PDB entry 4FBL | X-ray diffraction, 1.99 A resolution | chains A and C

[Chain A (and C)]
Protein: LipS lipolytic enzyme
Notes: chain C of this document is another copy of the same molecule, construct and numbering; everything in this record applies to it too
Chain sequence (281 residues; each row starts with the number of its first residue; numbers below 1 keep their minus sign (Gly-1 is residue -1)):
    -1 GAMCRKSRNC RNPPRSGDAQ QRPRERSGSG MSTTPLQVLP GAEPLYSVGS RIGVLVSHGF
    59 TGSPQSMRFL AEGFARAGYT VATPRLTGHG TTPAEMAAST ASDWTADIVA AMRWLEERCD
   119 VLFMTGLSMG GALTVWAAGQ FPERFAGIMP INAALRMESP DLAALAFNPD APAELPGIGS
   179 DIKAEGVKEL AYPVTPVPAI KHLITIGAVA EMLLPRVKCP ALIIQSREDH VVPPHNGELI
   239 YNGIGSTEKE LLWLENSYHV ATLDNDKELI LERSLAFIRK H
Not modelled in the structure: -1 to 34 (chain C: -1 to 33)
Ligand contacts: spermidine (SPD): Gly57, Phe58, Thr59, Gly60, Leu125, Ser126, Gly175, Ile176, Gly177, Glu187, Ala189, Tyr190, Val192, His257, Val258
From the paper describing this entry:
  - self-association interface (contacts with another copy of this molecule): Arg154, Thr203, Glu209
  - catalytic residues: Phe58, Ser126, Met127, Asp227, His257
  - binding site for spermidine: Ser126, His257

[Interface between chain A and chain C]
Contacting residue pairs - 51 pairs, chain A then chain C:
  Ala99(A) with Phe165(C), hydrophobic
  Ser100(A) with Phe165(C); Lys199(C)
  Thr103(A) with Phe165(C)
  Arg111(A) with Pro167(C)
  Trp134(A) with Phe165(C)
  Gln138(A) with Ala162(C), hydrogen bond (side chain-backbone); Asn166(C)
  Phe139(A) with Pro167(C)
  Arg154(A) with Glu209(C), salt bridge
  Ser157(A) with Met210(C), hydrogen bond (backbone-side chain)
  Pro158(A) with Met210(C); Leu211(C); Pro213(C), hydrophobic; Arg214(C)
  Ala161(A) with Val207(C); Met210(C), hydrophobic; Leu211(C), hydrophobic
  Ala162(A) with Gln138(C), hydrogen bond (backbone-side chain); Leu211(C); Arg214(C)
  Ala164(A) with Val207(C), hydrophobic
  Phe165(A) with Ala99(C), hydrophobic; Ser100(C); Thr103(C); Trp134(C); Gln138(C); Thr203(C); Val207(C), hydrophobic
  Asn166(A) with Gln138(C)
  Pro167(A) with Phe139(C)
  Lys199(A) with Ser100(C)
  Ile202(A) with Ala206(C), hydrophobic
  Thr203(A) with Phe165(C); Thr203(C), hydrogen bond
  Ala206(A) with Ile202(C), hydrophobic; Ala206(C), hydrophobic
  Val207(A) with Ala161(C); Ala164(C), hydrophobic; Ile202(C), hydrophobic
  Glu209(A) with Arg154(C), salt bridge
  Met210(A) with Ser157(C); Pro158(C); Ala161(C), hydrophobic; Ile202(C), hydrophobic
  Leu211(A) with Pro158(C); Ala161(C), hydrophobic; Ala162(C)
  Pro213(A) with Pro158(C), hydrophobic
  Arg214(A) with Pro158(C); Ala162(C)
Other interface residues (no listed pair), chain A (30 interface residues in all): Val107, Met155, Glu156, Ile204
Other interface residues (no listed pair), chain C (33 interface residues in all): Val107, Arg111, Met155, Glu156, Asp159, Leu160, Asp168, Ile204

[Overview]
30 residues of chain A and 33 residues of chain C are in contact; the contacts include 4 hydrogen bonds and 2
salt bridges. Polar pairs include Arg154(A)-Glu209(C), Gln138(A)-Ala162(C) and Ser157(A)-Met210(C). Bound to
chain A: spermidine. The paper reports catalytic residues Phe58(A), Ser126(A) and Met127(A) among others; a
binding site for spermidine at Ser126(A) and His257(A).
Chain A and chain C are both LipS lipolytic enzyme; the structure, LipS and LipT, two metagenome-derived
lipolytic enzymes increase the diversity of known lipase and esterase families, was determined by X-ray
diffraction, deposited together with 4FBM.
